Entry 8HAO (electron microscopy, 3.76 A resolution); this record covers chains A and R of the 12 polymer chains in the assembly.

Chain A:
Name: Guanine nucleotide-binding protein G(s) subunit alpha
From: Bos taurus
Chain sequence (361 residues; numbered 1 to 361; the number before each row is that of its first residue):
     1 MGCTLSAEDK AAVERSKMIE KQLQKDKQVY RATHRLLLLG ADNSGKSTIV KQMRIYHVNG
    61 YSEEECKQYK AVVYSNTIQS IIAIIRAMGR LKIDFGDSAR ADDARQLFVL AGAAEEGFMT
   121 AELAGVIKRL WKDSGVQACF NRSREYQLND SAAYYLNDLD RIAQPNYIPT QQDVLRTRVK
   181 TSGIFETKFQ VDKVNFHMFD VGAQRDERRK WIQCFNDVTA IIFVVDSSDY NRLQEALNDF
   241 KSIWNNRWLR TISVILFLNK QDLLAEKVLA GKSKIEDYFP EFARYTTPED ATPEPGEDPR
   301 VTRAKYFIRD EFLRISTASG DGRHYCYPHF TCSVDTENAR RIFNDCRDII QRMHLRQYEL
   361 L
Not modelled in the structure: 1-4, 59-180

Chain R:
Name: Parathyroid hormone/parathyroid hormone-related peptide receptor
From: Homo sapiens
UniProt: Q03431 (PTH1R_HUMAN); residue numbers follow UniProt; this construct covers 27-502
Chain sequence (476 residues; row label = number of the first residue in the row):
    27 DADDVMTKEE QIFLLHRAQA QCEKRLKEVL QRPASIMESD KGWTSASTSG KPRKDKASGK
    87 LYPESEEDKE APTGSRYRGR PCLPEWDHIL CWPLGAPGEV VAVPCPDYIY DFNHKGHAYR
   147 RCDRNGSWEL VPGHNRTWAN YSECVKFLTN ETREREVFDR LAMIYTVGYS VSLASLTVAV
   207 LILAYFRRLH CTRNYIHMHL FLSFMLRAVS IFVKDAVLYS GATLDEAERL TEEELRAIAQ
   267 APPPPATAAA GYAGCRVAVT FFLYFLATNY YWILVEGLYL HSLIFMAFFS EKKYLWGFTV
   327 FGWGLPAVFV AVWVSVRATL ANTGCWDLSS GNKKWIIQVP ILASIVLNFI LFINIVRVLA
   387 TKLRETNAGR CDTRQQYRKL LKSTLVLMPL FGVHYIVFMA TPYTEVSGTL WQVQMHYEML
   447 FNSFQGFFVA IIYCFCNGEV QAEIKKSWSR WTLALDFRRK ARSGSSSYSY GPMVSH
Not modelled in the structure: 27-30, 52-104, 174-177, 247-275, 394-398, 482-502
Construct notes: conflict Ala-188 (Gly in Q03431), Arg-484 (Lys in Q03431)
Cystine bridges: Cys-48/Cys-117, Cys-108/Cys-148, Cys-131/Cys-170, Cys-281/Cys-351
Reported in the primary citation:
  - mutagenesis - M32A, E35A, D137A, Y167A, Y195A, R233A, L292A, Y429A, W437A, Q440A, M441A: decreased signaling with Parathyroid hormone
  - mutagenesis - D353A, Q364A, M425A, M445A: decreased signaling
  - mutagenesis - D353A, E444A, M445A: unchanged signaling with Parathyroid hormone

Chain A / chain R interface:
Pairs across the interface (23; chain A residue first):
  Gln-28(A) with Ser-316(R)
  His-34(A) with Ala-313(R)
  Asp-348(A) with Lys-388(R), salt bridge
  Gln-351(A) with Ile-310(R), hydrogen bond (side chain-backbone); Lys-388(R), hydrogen bond
  Arg-352(A) with Lys-388(R), hydrogen bond (side chain-backbone); Glu-391(R); Thr-392(R), hydrogen bond
  His-354(A) with Leu-309(R)
  Leu-355(A) with Ile-310(R), hydrophobic; Lys-388(R)
  Gln-357(A) with Arg-219(R), hydrogen bond (backbone-side chain)
  Tyr-358(A) with Arg-219(R); Glu-302(R); Tyr-305(R); Leu-306(R)
  Glu-359(A) with Cys-462(R); Asn-463(R); Gly-464(R), hydrogen bond (side chain-backbone)
  Leu-360(A) with Leu-385(R); Ser-409(R), hydrogen bond (backbone-side chain)
  Leu-361(A) with Lys-388(R); Lys-405(R)
Interface residues without a listed pair, chain A (14 interface residues in all): Gln-24, Arg-347
Interface residues without a listed pair, chain R (25 interface residues in all): His-223, Phe-311, Lys-318, Leu-389, Val-412, Leu-413, Leu-416, Tyr-459

In short:
14 residues of chain A face 25 of chain R across their interface, with 7 hydrogen bonds and 1 salt bridge.
Polar contacts include Asp-348(A)/Lys-388(R), Gln-351(A)/Ile-310(R) and Gln-351(A)/Lys-388(R). The paper
reports that M32A, E35A and D137A of chain R, among others, reduce signaling with Parathyroid hormone; D353A,
Q364A and M425A of chain R, among others, reduce signaling; 16 substitutions were tested in all.
Here chain A is Guanine nucleotide-binding protein G(s) subunit alpha (Bos taurus) and chain R is Parathyroid
hormone/parathyroid hormone-related peptide receptor (Homo sapiens). Entry 8HAO (Human parathyroid hormone
receptor-1 dimer) was determined by electron microscopy together with 8HA0 and 8HAF from the same study.
